6BJ8 - chains A and D of the 5 polymer chains in the assembly; structure by X-ray diffraction, 1.75 A resolution.

Chain A:
Protein: HLA class I histocompatibility antigen, B-35 alpha chain
Source organism: Homo sapiens
UniProtKB: P30685 (1B35_HUMAN); residues 1-276 here correspond to UniProt positions 25-300 (UniProt number = residue number + 24)
Amino-acid sequence (276 residues; numbered 1 to 276; the number before each row is that of its first residue):
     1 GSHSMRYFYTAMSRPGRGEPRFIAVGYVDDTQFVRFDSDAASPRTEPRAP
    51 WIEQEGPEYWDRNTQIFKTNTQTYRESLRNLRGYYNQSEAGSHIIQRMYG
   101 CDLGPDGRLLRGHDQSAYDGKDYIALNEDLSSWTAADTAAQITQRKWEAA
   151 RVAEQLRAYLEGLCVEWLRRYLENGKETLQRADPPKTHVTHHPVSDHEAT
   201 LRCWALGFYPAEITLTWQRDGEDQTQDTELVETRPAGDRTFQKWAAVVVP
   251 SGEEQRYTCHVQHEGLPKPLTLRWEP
Not modelled in the structure: 1-2
Disulfides: C101-C164, C203-C259
What the authors report for this chain:
  - mutagenesis - S116F: increased expression

Chain D:
Protein: TCR 55 alpha chain
Source organism: Homo sapiens
UniProtKB: Q6IRV4 (Q6IRV4_HUMAN); residues 115-204 here correspond to UniProt positions 139-228 (UniProt number = residue number + 24)
Amino-acid sequence (204 residues; row label = number of the first residue in the row):
     1 MQKVTQAQSSVSMPVRKAVTLNCLYETSWWSYYIFWYKQLPSKEMIFLIR
    51 QGSDEQNAKSGRYSVNFKKAAKSVALTISALQLEDSAKYFCALGEGGAQK
   101 LVFGQGTRLTINPNIQNPDPAVYQLRDSKSSDKSVCLFTDFDSQTNVSQS
   151 KDSDVYITDKCVLDMRSMDFKSNSAVAWSNKSDFACANAFNNSIIPEDTF
   201 FPSP
Not modelled in the structure: 1, 203-204
Differences from the reference sequence: engineered mutation C161 (Thr185 in Q6IRV4)
Disulfides: C23-C91, C136-C186

Chain A / chain D interface:
Contacting residue pairs - 13 pairs, chain A then chain D:
  Y59(A) - W30(D)  hydrophobic
  R62(A) - S28(D)  hydrogen bond
  R62(A) - W29(D)
  R62(A) - W30(D)
  N63(A) - W30(D)
  Q65(A) - W29(D)
  E154(A) - E55(D)
  A158(A) - D54(D)
  Y159(A) - D54(D)
  G162(A) - D54(D)
  L163(A) - W30(D)
  L163(A) - D54(D)  hydrogen bond (backbone-side chain)
  W167(A) - W30(D)  hydrophobic
Other interface residues (no listed pair), chain A (12 interface residues in all): I66, R151
Other interface residues (no listed pair), chain D (7 interface residues in all): S31, R50

Summary:
12 residues of chain A face 7 of chain D across their interface; the contacts include 2 hydrogen bonds. Polar
contacts include R62(A)-S28(D) and L163(A)-D54(D). From the paper: S116F of chain A increases expression.
Chain A is HLA class I histocompatibility antigen, B-35 alpha chain and chain D is TCR 55 alpha chain, both
from Homo sapiens; the structure, TCR55 in complex with Pep20/HLA-B35, was determined by X-ray diffraction
together with 6BJ2 and 6BJ3 from the same study.
